PDB entry 7UEA | electron microscopy, 3.49 A resolution | chains A and c of the 9 polymer chains in the assembly

[Chain A]
Molecule: Photosystem P840 reaction center, large subunit
Organism: Chlorobaculum tepidum TLS
UniProt: Q8KAY0 (Q8KAY0_CHLTE); residues 1-731 here = UniProt positions 1-731
Amino-acid sequence (731 residues; each row starts with the number of its first residue):
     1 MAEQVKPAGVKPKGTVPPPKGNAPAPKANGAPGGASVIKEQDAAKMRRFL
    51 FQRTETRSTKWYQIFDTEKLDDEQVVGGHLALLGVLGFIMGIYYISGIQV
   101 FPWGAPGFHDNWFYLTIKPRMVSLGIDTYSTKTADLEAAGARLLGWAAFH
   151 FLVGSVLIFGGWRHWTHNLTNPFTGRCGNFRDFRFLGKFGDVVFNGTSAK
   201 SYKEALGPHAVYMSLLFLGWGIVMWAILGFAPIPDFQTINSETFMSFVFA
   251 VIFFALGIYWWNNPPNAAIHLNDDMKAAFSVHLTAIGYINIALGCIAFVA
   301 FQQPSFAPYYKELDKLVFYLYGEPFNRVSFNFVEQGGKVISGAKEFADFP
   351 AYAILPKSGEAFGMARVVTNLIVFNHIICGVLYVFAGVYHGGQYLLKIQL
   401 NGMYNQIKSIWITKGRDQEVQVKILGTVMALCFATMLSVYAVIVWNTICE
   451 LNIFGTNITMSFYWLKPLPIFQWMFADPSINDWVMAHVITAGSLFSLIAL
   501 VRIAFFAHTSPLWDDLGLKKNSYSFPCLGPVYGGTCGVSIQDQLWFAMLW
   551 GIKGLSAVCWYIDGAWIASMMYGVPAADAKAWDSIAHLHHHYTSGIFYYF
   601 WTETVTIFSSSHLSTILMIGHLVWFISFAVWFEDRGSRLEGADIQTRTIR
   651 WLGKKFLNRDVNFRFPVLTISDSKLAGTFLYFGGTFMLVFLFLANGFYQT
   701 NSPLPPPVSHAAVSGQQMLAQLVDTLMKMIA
Disordered / not traced: 1-57, 336-342, 710-731
Ion coordination: 4Fe-4S cluster Fe: Cys527, Cys536 (shared with 2 residues of chain a); Ca2+: Asp563, Tyr599, Glu603, Phe692, Asn695, Gly696
Small-molecule neighbours:
  - bacteriochlorophyll a (BCL), molecule 1: Trp61, Tyr62, Gln63, Phe65, Asp66, Thr67, Lys276, Phe279, Leu283, Leu382, Tyr383, Ala386, Tyr389, His390, Gln393, Tyr523, Gln541, Leu544, Trp545, Met548, Leu675, Phe679
  - bacteriochlorophyll a (BCL), molecule 2: Phe65, Thr67, Leu70, Gln74, Val75, Gly78, His79, Leu82, Trp165, Tyr202, Asp274, Met275, Ala278, Phe279, His282, Leu283, Ile286, Cys379, Tyr383
  - bacteriochlorophyll a (BCL), molecule 3: Asp72, Val75, Val76, His79, Leu80, Leu83, Val153, Val156, Leu157, Phe180, Phe183, Phe185, Gly196, Thr197, Ser198, Lys200, Ser201, Tyr202, Ala205, Pro208, His209, Tyr212, Met213, Leu216
  - bacteriochlorophyll a (BCL), molecule 4: Leu80, Val156, Leu157, Phe159, Gly160, His164, Leu169, Thr170, Asn171, Pro172, Arg176, Cys177, Gly178, Asn179, Phe180, Phe183, Arg184, Phe185, Leu186, Tyr212
  - bacteriochlorophyll a (BCL), molecule 5: Leu83, Leu86, Gly87, Met90, Tyr94, Ile117, Arg120, Met121, Leu124, Ile126, Trp146, Phe149, His150, Val153, Gly154, Leu157, Met213, Leu216, Phe217, Trp220, Val223, Glu242, Ile289, Leu293
  - bacteriochlorophyll a (BCL), molecule 6: Leu83, Tyr202, Lys203, Ala205, Leu206, His209, Ala210, Met213, Leu216, Gly219, Trp220, Val223, Pro265, Ala267, His270, Leu271, Ala278, Val281, His282, Ala285, Ile286, Trp411
  - bacteriochlorophyll a (BCL), molecule 7: Leu86, Met90, Tyr93, Thr116, Ile117, Arg120, Ile286, Ile289, Asn290, Leu293, Ile372, Asn375, His376, Cys379, Tyr383
  - bacteriochlorophyll a (BCL), molecule 8: Tyr93, Trp112, Phe113, Thr116, Ile117, Leu371, Ile372, Phe374, Asn375, Ile378, Cys379, Leu382, Met548, Thr678, Phe679, Phe682, Gly683, Phe686, Met687, Val689, Phe690, Leu693
  - bacteriochlorophyll a (BCL), molecule 9: Asp110, Asn111, Trp112, Phe113, Leu320, Tyr321, Gly322, His612, Thr615, Ile616, Ile619, Met687, Phe690
  - bacteriochlorophyll a (BCL), molecule 10: Pro119, Arg120, Ser123, Phe217, Trp220, Phe236, Gln237, Thr238, Ile239, Ser241, Glu242, Met245, Ser246, Phe249, Leu293, Ile296, Phe301, Ser305, Phe306, Tyr309, Tyr310
  - bacteriochlorophyll a (BCL), molecule 11: Ile269, His270, Ala277, Ser280, Val281, Thr284, Ala285, Tyr288, Val384, Val388, Gly391, Gly392, Tyr394, Leu395, Tyr404, Ile410, Trp411, Ile412, Lys414, Gly415, Leu497, Leu500, Ala504, Phe505
  - bacteriochlorophyll a (BCL), molecule 12: Leu431, Ala434, Thr435, Ser438, Leu465, Lys466, Pro467, Leu468, Phe471, Phe475, Asp482, Trp483, Ala486, His487, Thr490
  - F26 (2-[(1E,3E,5E,7E,9E,11E,13E,15E,17E,19E)-3,7,12,16,20,24-hexamethylpentacosa-1,3,5,7,9,11,13,15,17,19,23-undecaenyl]-1,3,4-trimethyl-benzene): His79, Leu82, Leu83, Val85, Leu86, Ile89, Tyr93, Phe113, Tyr202, His209
  - F39 ([(2R,3S,4S,5R,6R)-6-[(10E,12E,14E)-2,6,10,14,19,23-hexamethyl-25-(2,3,6-trimethylphenyl)pentacosa-6,8,10,12,14,16,18,20,22,24-decaen-2-yl]oxy-3,4,5-tris(oxidanyl)oxan-2-yl]methyl dodecanoate): Phe236, Gln237, Tyr288, Ile291, Ala292, Leu293, Gly294, Cys295, Ile296, Ala297, Val299, Ala300, Phe301, Gln303, Ser305, Phe306, Ile372, His376, Trp411, Val501, Ala504, Phe505
  - Chlorophyll A ester (G2O), molecule 1: Met429, Cys432, Phe433, Met436, Leu437, Tyr440, Phe495, Ile498, Arg502, Phe546, Leu549, Trp550
  - Chlorophyll A ester (G2O), molecule 2: Met436, Leu437, Tyr440, Ala441, Val444, Thr447, Ile448, Ile453, Phe454, Phe495, Leu549, Trp550, Ile552, Lys553, Met570, Ile596, Phe597, Phe600, Trp624, Tyr681
  - Chlorophyll A ester (G2O), molecule 3: Thr615, Met618, Ile619, His621, Leu622, Phe625, Phe628
  - Chlorophyll A ester (G2O), molecule 4: Leu622, Phe625, Ile626, Phe628, Ala629, Phe632, Asp634, Ser637, Arg638, Gly641, Ala642, Gln645
  - Bacteriochlorophyll A isomer (GS0), molecule 1: Met436, Val439, Ile443, Val488, Ala491, Gly492, Ile552, Lys553, Ser556, Ala557, Trp560, Ile567, Ile596, Phe600, Thr604, Ile607, Phe608, Leu617, His621, Trp624, Tyr681, Thr685, Leu688, Val689, Phe692
  - Bacteriochlorophyll A isomer (GS0), molecule 2: Phe597, Phe600, Trp601, Trp624
  - 4Fe-4S cluster (SF4): Cys527, Gly529, Pro530, Gly534, Thr535, Cys536, Glu633, Ile670

[Chain c]
Molecule: Cytochrome c
Organism: Chlorobaculum tepidum TLS
UniProt: O07091 (CY551_CHLTE); numbering as in UniProt (aligned over 1-206)
Amino-acid sequence (206 residues; row label = number of the first residue in the row):
     1 MDKNSNGKLIALAVGGAVLMGALFFSVSFLTGYIPAPNHSAILTPLRSFM
    51 GWFLLIFCASIIIMGLGKMSSAISDKWFLSFPLSIFVIVMVMFLSLRVYW
   101 EKGRTTTVDGKYIRTTAELKEFLNKPAATSDVPPAPAGFDFDAAKKLVDV
   151 RCNKCHTLDSVADLFRTKYKKTGQVNLIVKRMQGFPGSGISDDDAKTIGI
   201 WLHEKF
Disordered / not traced: 1-20, 126-206
Swiss-Prot annotation at these positions:
  - binding site (heme): Cys152, Cys155, His156, Met182
Small-molecule neighbours:
  - bacteriochlorophyll a (BCL), molecule 1: Leu23, Phe24, Val27, Leu30
  - bacteriochlorophyll a (BCL), molecule 2: Ile73, Phe81, Ile85
  - bacteriochlorophyll a (BCL), molecule 3: Phe78, Phe81, Pro82
  - bacteriochlorophyll a (BCL), molecule 4: Met92, Phe93, Ser95, Leu96, Trp100, Glu101
  - F26 (2-[(1E,3E,5E,7E,9E,11E,13E,15E,17E,19E)-3,7,12,16,20,24-hexamethylpentacosa-1,3,5,7,9,11,13,15,17,19,23-undecaenyl]-1,3,4-trimethyl-benzene): Pro82, Ile85, Phe86, Val89
  - Chlorophyll A ester (G2O), molecule 1: Leu55, Ile56, Ala59
  - Chlorophyll A ester (G2O), molecule 2: Ala59, Ile62, Ile63

[Chain A / chain c interface]
Residue-residue contacts (77):
  Trp61(A) with Ser70(c); Ile73(c), hydrophobic
  Ile64(A) with Ile73(c); Ser74(c); Asp75(c)
  Phe65(A) with Ile73(c), hydrophobic; Ser74(c); Asp75(c)
  Gly77(A) with Phe78(c)
  Gly78(A) with Phe78(c)
  Ala81(A) with Phe78(c), hydrophobic
  Val85(A) with Pro82(c), hydrophobic; Leu83(c), hydrophobic
  Phe88(A) with Phe86(c), hydrophobic
  Ile89(A) with Phe86(c), hydrophobic; Val89(c), hydrophobic
  Ile92(A) with Phe86(c), hydrophobic; Val89(c), hydrophobic; Met90(c), hydrophobic; Phe93(c), hydrophobic
  Tyr93(A) with Phe93(c), hydrophobic
  Ser96(A) with Phe93(c)
  Gln99(A) with Arg104(c)
  Val100(A) with Tyr112(c), hydrophobic
  Phe101(A) with Arg97(c)
  Pro106(A) with Arg97(c), hydrogen bond (backbone-side chain); Gly103(c); Arg104(c); Tyr112(c)
  Gly107(A) with Arg97(c), hydrogen bond (backbone-side chain); Gly103(c)
  Phe108(A) with Phe93(c); Arg97(c); Arg104(c), hydrogen bond (backbone-side chain)
  His109(A) with Gly103(c), hydrogen bond (side chain-backbone); Arg104(c); Thr105(c)
  Asp110(A) with Arg104(c), salt bridge
  Asn111(A) with Phe93(c); Leu96(c)
  Phe113(A) with Phe93(c), hydrophobic
  Lys118(A) with Arg114(c)
  Thr131(A) with Tyr112(c); Arg114(c); Thr115(c)
  Trp162(A) with Leu79(c), hydrophobic
  Trp165(A) with Asp75(c); Phe78(c), hydrophobic
  Lys315(A) with Thr115(c); Thr116(c), hydrogen bond (backbone-side chain)
  Leu316(A) with Arg114(c); Thr115(c)
  Val317(A) with Ile113(c); Arg114(c), hydrogen bond (backbone-backbone); Thr116(c); Leu119(c), hydrophobic
  Phe318(A) with Arg114(c)
  Tyr319(A) with Arg104(c); Thr105(c); Ile113(c), hydrogen bond (side chain-backbone)
  Tyr321(A) with Leu96(c), hydrogen bond (side chain-backbone); Arg97(c); Glu101(c)
  Gly322(A) with Glu101(c)
  Phe330(A) with Pro37(c); His39(c)
  Asn331(A) with Pro37(c); Asn38(c), hydrogen bond
  Asp348(A) with Val108(c), hydrogen bond (backbone-backbone)
  Phe349(A) with Thr105(c); Ile113(c), hydrophobic
  Pro350(A) with Thr106(c)
  Ala353(A) with Thr105(c)
  Ile354(A) with Glu101(c); Thr105(c)
  Ser358(A) with Thr116(c)
  Glu360(A) with Lys120(c), salt bridge
Interface residues without a listed pair, chain A (49 interface residues in all): Ala105, Ser130, Thr133, Ile158, Asp314, Leu320, Pro356
Interface residues without a listed pair, chain c (33 interface residues in all): Thr107, Ala117, Glu118

[In short]
49 residues of chain A and 33 residues of chain c are in contact, with 10 hydrogen bonds and 2 salt bridges.
Polar pairs include Asp110(A)-Arg104(c), Glu360(A)-Lys120(c) and Pro106(A)-Arg97(c).
Here chain A is Photosystem P840 reaction center, large subunit and chain c is Cytochrome c, both from
Chlorobaculum tepidum TLS. Entry 7UEA (Photosynthetic assembly of Chlorobaculum tepidum (RC-FMO1)) was
determined by electron microscopy, deposited together with 7UEB.
